PDB entry 9KVD | electron microscopy, 3.44 A resolution | chains C and G of the 7 polymer chains in the assembly

== Chain C ==
Protein: Spike protein S1
From: Severe acute respiratory syndrome coronavirus 2
UniProt: P0DTC2 (SPIKE_SARS2); residue numbers follow UniProt; this construct covers 334-527
Sequence (194 residues; numbered 334 to 527; the number before each row is that of its first residue):
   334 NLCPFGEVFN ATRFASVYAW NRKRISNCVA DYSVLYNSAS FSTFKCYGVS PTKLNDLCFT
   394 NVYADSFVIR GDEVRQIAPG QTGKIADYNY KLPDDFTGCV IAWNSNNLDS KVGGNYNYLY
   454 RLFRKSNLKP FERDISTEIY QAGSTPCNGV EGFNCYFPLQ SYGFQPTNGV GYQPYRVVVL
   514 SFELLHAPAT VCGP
Not modelled in the structure: 391-392
Cystine bridges: Cys336-Cys361, Cys480-Cys488
Covalent attachments: N-acetylglucosamine (NAG) linked to Asn343
Swiss-Prot annotation at these positions:
  - region: Arg403 to Asp405 (Integrin-binding motif), Asn448 to Phe456 (Immunodominant HLA epitope recognized by the CD8+)
  - glycosylation: Asn343 (N-linked (GlcNAc...) (complex) asparagine)
  - natural variant: Gly339 (G339D: In strain: Omicron/BA.1, Omicron/BA.2 and 4 more; G339H: In strain: Omicron/BA.2.75, Omicron/XBB.1.5 and 1 more), Arg346 (R346K: In strain: Mu/B.1.621; R346T: In strain: Omicron/BQ.1.1, Omicron/XBB.1.5 and 1 more), Leu368 (L368I: In strain: Omicron/XBB.1.5, Omicron/EG.5.1), Ser371 (S371F: In strain: Omicron/BA.2, Omicron/BA.2.12.1 and 6 more; S371L: In strain: Omicron/BA.1), Ser373 (S373P: In strain: Omicron/BA.1, Omicron/BA.2 and 7 more), Ser375 (S375F: In strain: Omicron/BA.1, Omicron/BA.2 and 7 more), Thr376 (T376A: In strain: Omicron/BA.2, Omicron/BA.2.12.1 and 5 more), Asp405 (D405N: In strain: Omicron/BA.2, Omicron/BA.2.12.1 and 6 more), Arg408 (R408S: In strain: Omicron/BA.2, Omicron/BA.2.12.1 and 6 more), Lys417 (K417N: In strain: Beta/B.1.351, Omicron/BA.1 and 8 more; K417T: In strain: Gamma/P.1), Asn440 (N440K: In strain: Omicron/BA.1, Omicron/BA.2 and 7 more), Lys444 (K444T: In strain: Omicron/BQ.1.1), 16 further natural variant entries in UniProt
  - mutagenesis: Asn343 (N343Q: Reduced viral infectivity), Leu452 (L452R: Increased resistance to neutralizing antibodies. Decreases HLA binding to NF9 epitope. Increased binding affinity to human ACE2), Tyr453 (Y453F: Decreased HLA binding to NF9 epitope. Increased binding affinity to human ACE2), Ala475 (A475V: Increased resistance to neutralizing antibodies), Val483 (V483A: Increased resistance to neutralizing antibodies), Glu484 (E484D: Increased replication in human TMEM106B overexpressing cells), Phe490 (F490L: Increased resistance to neutralizing antibodies and human covalescent sera neutralization), Gln493 (Q493N: Reduced host ACE2-binding affinity in vitro; Q493Y: Reduced host ACE2-binding affinity in vitro), Asn501 (N501T: Reduced host ACE2-binding affinity in vitro; N501Y: Increased binding affinity to human ACE2), His519 (H519P: Increased resistance to human covalescent sera neutralization)

== Chain G ==
Protein: The light chain of 3G5
From: Macaca mulatta
Sequence (113 residues; each row starts with the number of its first residue):
   121 DIVMTQIPLS LPVTPGEPAS ISCRSSQTLL HSGSAHTSLD WYLQKPGQSP QLLIYMVSNR
   181 ASGVPDRFSG SGSGTDFTLK ISRVEAEDVG VYYCMQSVDF PYSFGQGTKV EIK
Not modelled in the structure: 148-155
Cystine bridges: Cys143-Cys214

== Chain C / chain G interface ==
Pairs across the interface (12):
  Phe456(C) - Tyr175(G)
  Ala475(C) - Ser158(G)
  Ser477(C) - Val218(G)  hydrogen bond (side chain-backbone)
  Ser477(C) - Asp219(G)
  Thr478(C) - Tyr222(G)
  Phe486(C) - Tyr162(G)
  Phe486(C) - Met215(G)  hydrophobic
  Asn487(C) - Ser217(G)  hydrogen bond (side chain-backbone)
  Asn487(C) - Tyr222(G)
  Tyr489(C) - Tyr175(G)  hydrogen bond (side chain-backbone)
  Tyr489(C) - Met176(G)  hydrophobic
  Gln493(C) - Tyr175(G)  hydrogen bond
Interface residues without a listed pair, chain C (9 interface residues in all): Gly476

== In short ==
Chain C and chain G each contribute 9 residues to their interface, with 4 hydrogen bonds. Polar pairs include
Ser477(C)-Val218(G), Asn487(C)-Ser217(G) and Tyr489(C)-Tyr175(G). N-acetylglucosamine is covalently linked to
Asn343(C). UniProt lists 10 mutagenesis sites on chain C.
Here chain C is Spike protein S1 (Severe acute respiratory syndrome coronavirus 2) and chain G is the light
chain of 3G5 (Macaca mulatta). Entry 9KVD (Cryo-EM structure of SARS-CoV-2 prototype spike protein in complex
with triple-nAb 3G5, 4H5 and 4C11) was determined by electron microscopy.
